PDB entry 7JR9 | electron microscopy, 2.95 A resolution | chains A and B of the 7 polymer chains in the assembly

# Chain A (and B)
Molecule: Radial spoke protein 9
Source organism: Chlamydomonas reinhardtii
Notes: chain B of this document is another copy of the same molecule, construct and numbering; everything in this record applies to it too
Reference sequence: Q27YU5 (Q27YU5_CHLRE); numbering as in UniProt (aligned over 1-269)
Amino-acid sequence (269 residues; each row starts with the number of its first residue):
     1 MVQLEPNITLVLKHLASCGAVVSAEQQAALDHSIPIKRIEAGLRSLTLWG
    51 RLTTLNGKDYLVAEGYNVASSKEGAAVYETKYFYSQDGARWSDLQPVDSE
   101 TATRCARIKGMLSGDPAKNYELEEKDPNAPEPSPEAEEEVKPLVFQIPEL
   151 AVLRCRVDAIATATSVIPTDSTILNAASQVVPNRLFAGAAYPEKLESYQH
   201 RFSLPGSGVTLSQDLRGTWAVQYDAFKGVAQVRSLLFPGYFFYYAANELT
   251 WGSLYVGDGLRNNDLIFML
Disordered / not traced: 1, 128-141 (chain B: 1, 125-141)
Disulfides: Cys105-Cys155
Reported in the primary citation:
  - mutagenesis - Y244R, R261DEL: decreased stability

# Interface between chain A and chain B
Contacting residue pairs - 24 pairs, chain A then chain B:
  Val2(A) with Val2(B)
  Leu4(A) with Asn247(B); Leu249(B), hydrophobic
  Asn7(A) with Leu10(B); Glu248(B), hydrogen bond
  Thr9(A) with Lys13(B), hydrogen bond
  Leu10(A) with Asn7(B)
  Lys13(A) with Asp31(B), salt bridge
  Asp31(A) with Lys13(B), salt bridge; Lys227(B)
  His32(A) with Lys227(B), hydrogen bond
  Pro35(A) with Phe226(B)
  Ile36(A) with Phe226(B), hydrophobic
  Arg38(A) with Asn247(B)
  Ile39(A) with Phe226(B), hydrophobic
  Arg184(A) with Val2(B); Arg184(B), hydrogen bond (side chain-backbone); Leu185(B); Phe186(B), hydrogen bond (side chain-backbone)
  Phe226(A) with Ile36(B), hydrophobic; Ile39(B), hydrophobic
  Lys227(A) with Asp31(B), salt bridge; His32(B), hydrogen bond
  Glu248(A) with Asn7(B), hydrogen bond
Interface residues without a listed pair, chain A (19 interface residues in all): Leu185, Asn247, Leu249
Interface residues without a listed pair, chain B (20 interface residues in all): Leu4, Thr9, Pro35, Arg38

# Overview
Chain A and chain B form an interface of 19 and 20 residues respectively; the contacts include 7 hydrogen
bonds and 3 salt bridges. Among the polar pairs are Lys13(A)-Asp31(B), Lys227(A)-Asp31(B) and
Asn7(A)-Glu248(B). From the paper: Y244R and R261DEL of chain A reduce stability.
Chain A and chain B are both Radial spoke protein 9 (Chlamydomonas reinhardtii); the structure, Chlamydomonas
reinhardtii radial spoke minimal head complex, was determined by electron microscopy, deposited together with
7JRJ.
